Entry 8XXT (electron microscopy, 2.85 A resolution); this record covers chains A and F of the 9 polymer chains in the assembly.

[Chain A]
Molecule: DNA-directed RNA polymerase subunit
Organism: African swine fever virus
Notes: EC 2.7.7.6
UniProtKB: A0A3S7XUW7 (A0A3S7XUW7_ASF); numbering as in UniProt (aligned over 1-1441)
Amino-acid sequence (1441 residues; each row starts with the number of its first residue):
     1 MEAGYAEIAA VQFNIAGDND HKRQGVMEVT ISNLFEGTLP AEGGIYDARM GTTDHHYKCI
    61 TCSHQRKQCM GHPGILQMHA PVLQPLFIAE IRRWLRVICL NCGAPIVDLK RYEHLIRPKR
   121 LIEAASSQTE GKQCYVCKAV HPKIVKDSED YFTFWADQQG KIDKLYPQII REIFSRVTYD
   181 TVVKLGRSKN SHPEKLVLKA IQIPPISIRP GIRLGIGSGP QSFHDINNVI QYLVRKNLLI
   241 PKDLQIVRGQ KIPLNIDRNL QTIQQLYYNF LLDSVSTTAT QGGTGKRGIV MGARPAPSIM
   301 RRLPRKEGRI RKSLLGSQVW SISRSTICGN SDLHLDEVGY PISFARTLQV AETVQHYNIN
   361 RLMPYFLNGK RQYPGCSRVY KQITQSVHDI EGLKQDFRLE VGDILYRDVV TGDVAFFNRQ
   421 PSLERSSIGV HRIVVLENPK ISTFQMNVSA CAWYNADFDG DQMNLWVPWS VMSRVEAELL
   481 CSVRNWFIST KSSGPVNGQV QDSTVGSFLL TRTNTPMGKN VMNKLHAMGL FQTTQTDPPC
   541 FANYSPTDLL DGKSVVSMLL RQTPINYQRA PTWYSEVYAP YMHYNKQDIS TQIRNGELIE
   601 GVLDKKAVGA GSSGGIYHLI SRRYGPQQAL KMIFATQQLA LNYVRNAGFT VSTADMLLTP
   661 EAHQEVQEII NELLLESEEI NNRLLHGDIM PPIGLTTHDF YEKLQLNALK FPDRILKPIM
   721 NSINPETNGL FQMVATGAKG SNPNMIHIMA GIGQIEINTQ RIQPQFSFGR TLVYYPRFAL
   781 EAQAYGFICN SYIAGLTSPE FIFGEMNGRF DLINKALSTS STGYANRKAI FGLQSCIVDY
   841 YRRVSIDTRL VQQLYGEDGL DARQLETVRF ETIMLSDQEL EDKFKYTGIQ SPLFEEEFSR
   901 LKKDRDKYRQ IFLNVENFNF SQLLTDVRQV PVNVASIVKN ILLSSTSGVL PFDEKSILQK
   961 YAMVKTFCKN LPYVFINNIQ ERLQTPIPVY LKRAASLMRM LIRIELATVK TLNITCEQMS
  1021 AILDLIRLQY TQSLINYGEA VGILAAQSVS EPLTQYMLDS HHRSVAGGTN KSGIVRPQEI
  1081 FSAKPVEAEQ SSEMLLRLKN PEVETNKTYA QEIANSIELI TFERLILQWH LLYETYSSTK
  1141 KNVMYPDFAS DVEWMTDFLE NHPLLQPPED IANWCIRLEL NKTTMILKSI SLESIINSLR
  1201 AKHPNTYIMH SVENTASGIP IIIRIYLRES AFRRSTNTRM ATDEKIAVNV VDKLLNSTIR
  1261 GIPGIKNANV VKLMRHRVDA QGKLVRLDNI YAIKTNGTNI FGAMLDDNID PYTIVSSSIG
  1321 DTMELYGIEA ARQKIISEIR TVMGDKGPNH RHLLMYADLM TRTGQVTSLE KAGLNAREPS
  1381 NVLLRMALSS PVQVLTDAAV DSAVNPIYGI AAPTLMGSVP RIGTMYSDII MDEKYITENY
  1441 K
Not modelled in the structure: 213-224, 286-294, 1235-1239
Ion coordination: Zn2+ site 1: Cys59, Cys62, Cys69, His72; Zn2+ site 2: Cys99, Cys102, Cys134, Cys137; Mg2+: Asp457, Asp459, Asp461

[Chain F]
Molecule: D339L
Organism: African swine fever virus
UniProtKB: A0A2X0RV08 (A0A2X0RV08_ASF); numbering as in UniProt (aligned over 1-334)
Amino-acid sequence (334 residues; numbered 1 to 334; the number before each row is that of its first residue):
     1 MIDQKIFETT LNIDDPTNFC TNVEAHLLKE LENIYVGKCF KNSFILNITG VIQRSPCFIM
    61 RTNNSGRGYM HVRFSAVVSY LNAFDLIAAV KIIKNDSNII LGESLLTEPV TIVIPSSESQ
   121 NNVAEVGQIV PVQLANSSVY YIPGRQQASA TGSIFIPKHT FSVYHVQEEL TQEQALNLTK
   181 LVNIIEMLLE SRSKKDFKQI CFFEKLYYTY SISSDEILDL KIWKGPKGKE MSRLKPCNVL
   241 SFLYDALKNK NSSLGFWARP PNLLKSSPLA YQQDQNSFNA TELPIICSAE VMFVTLLKEI
   301 INYLQFINDL CDTFNNEQLI KRHENIWMLI EQRK

[How chain A and chain F interact]
Residue-residue contacts (46):
  Met1(A) with Ile34(F); Tyr35(F), hydrophobic; Lys38(F); Phe40(F), hydrophobic; Gly144(F)
  Glu2(A) with Asn12(F), hydrogen bond (side chain-backbone); Ile34(F)
  Ala3(A) with Asn12(F), hydrogen bond (backbone-side chain)
  Gly4(A) with Thr10(F); Asn12(F)
  Tyr5(A) with Thr10(F); Asn12(F), hydrogen bond (backbone-side chain); Met60(F), hydrophobic; Arg61(F), hydrogen bond (side chain-backbone); Thr62(F), hydrogen bond; Asn63(F); Tyr69(F), hydrophobic
  Glu7(A) with Arg61(F), salt bridge
  Ser470(A) with Asn64(F)
  Met472(A) with Asn64(F); Gly66(F)
  Ser1418(A) with Thr62(F)
  Val1419(A) with Arg61(F), hydrogen bond (backbone-side chain); Thr62(F)
  Pro1420(A) with Arg61(F)
  Arg1421(A) with Arg61(F)
  Met1425(A) with Arg61(F)
  Ile1429(A) with Phe58(F); Ile59(F), hydrogen bond (backbone-backbone)
  Ile1430(A) with Pro56(F), hydrophobic; Cys57(F); Phe58(F), hydrophobic
  Met1431(A) with Pro16(F), hydrophobic; Cys20(F), hydrophobic; Cys57(F), hydrogen bond (backbone-backbone); Ile59(F), hydrophobic
  Glu1433(A) with Cys20(F); Val23(F); Arg54(F), salt bridge; Pro56(F); Cys57(F)
  Ile1436(A) with Thr17(F); Cys20(F), hydrophobic; Thr21(F)
  Thr1437(A) with Cys20(F)
  Lys1441(A) with Thr21(F)
Also at the interface, not in a pair above, chain A (22 interface residues in all): Asp1428, Tyr1440
Also at the interface, not in a pair above, chain F (26 interface residues in all): Leu11, Pro143

[In short]
The interface between chain A and chain F involves 22 residues on one side and 26 on the other; the contacts
include 8 hydrogen bonds and 2 salt bridges. Polar pairs include Glu7(A)-Arg61(F), Glu1433(A)-Arg54(F) and
Glu2(A)-Asn12(F). Cys59(A), Cys62(A), Cys69(A) and His72(A) coordinate Zn2+ site 1.
Chain A is DNA-directed RNA polymerase subunit and chain F is D339L, both from African swine fever virus; the
structure, ASFV RNAP M1249L C-tail occupied complex2 (MCOC2), was determined by electron microscopy (same
publication as 8Y0E, 8XX4, 8XX5, 8XXP and 8XY6).
